1AV6 - chains B and A; structure by X-ray diffraction, 2.80 A resolution.

# Chain B
Molecule: 6-nt RNA strand
Sequence (6 nucleotides; each row starts with the number of its first residue):
   402 GAAAAA
Covalently attached groups: 7N-methyl-8-hydroguanosine-5'-triphosphate (MGT) linked to G402

# Chain A
Protein: Cap-specific mRNA (nucleoside-2'-O-)-methyltransferase
From: Vaccinia virus WR
Notes: EC 2.1.1.57; engineered mutation(s): C-TERMINAL DELETION OF 26 RESIDUES
Reference sequence: P07617 (PAP2_VACCW); residue numbers follow UniProt; this construct covers 3-297
Sequence (295 residues; row label = number of the first residue in the row):
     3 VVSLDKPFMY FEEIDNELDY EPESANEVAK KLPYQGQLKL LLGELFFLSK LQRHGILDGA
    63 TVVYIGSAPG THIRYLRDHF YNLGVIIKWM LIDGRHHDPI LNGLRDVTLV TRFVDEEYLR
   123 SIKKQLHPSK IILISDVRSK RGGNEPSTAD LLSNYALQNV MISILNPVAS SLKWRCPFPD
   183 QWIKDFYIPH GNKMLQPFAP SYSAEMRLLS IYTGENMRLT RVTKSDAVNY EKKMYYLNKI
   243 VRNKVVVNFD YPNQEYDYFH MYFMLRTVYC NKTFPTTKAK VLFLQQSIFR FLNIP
Disordered / not traced: 142-147
Residues lining bound ligands:
  - 7N-methyl-8-hydroguanosine-5'-triphosphate (MGT): Tyr22, Ala27, Pro148, Arg177, Phe180, Asp182, Tyr204, Ser205, Ala206, Glu207, Glu233
  - S-adenosylhomocysteine (SAH): Gln39, Leu42, Tyr66, Ile67, Gly68, Ser69, Ala70, Pro71, Gly72, His74, Ile94, Asp95, Arg97, Arg114, Phe115, Val116, Asp138, Val139, Arg140, Leu159
Swiss-Prot annotation at these positions:
  - active site: Lys175 (For methyltransferase activity)
  - binding site (mRNA): Tyr22, Arg177 to Phe180, Asp182, Ser205 to Glu207, Glu233
  - binding site (S-adenosyl-L-methionine): Gln39, Tyr66, Gly68, Gly72, Asp95, Arg97, Val116, Asp138
  - mutagenesis: His56 (H56R: Complete loss of poly(A) polymerase stimulatory activity; when associated with S-58), Ile58 (I58S: Complete loss of poly(A) polymerase stimulatory activity; when associated with R-56), Gly96 (G96D: Complete loss of elongation factor activity), Lys175 (K175R: Complete loss of methyltransferase activity)

# How chain B and chain A interact
Contacting residue pairs (16; chain B residue first):
  G402(B) - Lys41(A)  hydrogen bond to the phosphate
  G402(B) - Arg140(A)  base contact
  G402(B) - Lys175(A)  hydrogen bond to the sugar
  G402(B) - Ser205(A)  phosphate contact
  G402(B) - Glu207(A)  phosphate contact
  A403(B) - Gly38(A)  phosphate contact
  A403(B) - Gln39(A)  hydrogen bond to the sugar
  A403(B) - Lys41(A)  salt bridge to the phosphate
  A403(B) - Pro71(A)  sugar contact
  A403(B) - Pro202(A)  phosphate contact
  A404(B) - Tyr36(A)  phosphate contact
  A404(B) - Gln37(A)  hydrogen bond to the phosphate
  A404(B) - Gly38(A)  hydrogen bond to the phosphate
  A404(B) - Gln39(A)  hydrogen bond to the phosphate
  A405(B) - Lys32(A)  salt bridge to the phosphate
  A405(B) - Tyr36(A)  hydrogen bond to the phosphate
Other interface residues (no listed pair), chain A (15 interface residues in all): Pro35, Leu42, Pro148

# Overview
Chain B and chain A form an interface of 4 and 15 residues respectively, with 7 hydrogen bonds and 2 salt
bridges. Polar pairs include G402(B)-Lys175(A), A403(B)-Gln39(A) and G402(B)-Lys41(A). Ligands of chain A:
7N-methyl-8-hydroguanosine-5'-triphosphate and S-adenosylhomocysteine.
7N-methyl-8-hydroguanosine-5'-triphosphate is covalently linked to G402(B).
Here chain B is a 6-nt RNA strand and chain A is Cap-specific mRNA (nucleoside-2'-O-)-methyltransferase
(Vaccinia virus WR). Entry 1AV6 (Vaccinia methyltransferase VP39 complexed with M7G capped RNA hexamer and
S-adenosylhomocysteine) was determined by X-ray diffraction.
